4JUR - chains I and P of the 4 polymer chains in the assembly; structure by X-ray diffraction, 2.50 A resolution.

Chain I (and P):
Protein: Uncharacterized protein
Source organism: Enterobacter cloacae subsp. cloacae
Notes: chain P of this document is another copy of the same molecule, construct and numbering; everything in this record applies to it too
Reference sequence: D5C6F7 (D5C6F7_ENTCC); numbering as in UniProt (aligned over 19-117)
Chain sequence (105 residues; each row starts with the number of its first residue):
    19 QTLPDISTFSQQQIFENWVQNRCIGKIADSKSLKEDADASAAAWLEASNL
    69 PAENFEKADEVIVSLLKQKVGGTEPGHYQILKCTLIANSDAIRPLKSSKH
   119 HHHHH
Unresolved in the structure: 19, 117-123
Cystine bridges: C41-C101
Differences from the reference sequence: expression tag (118-123)

How chain I and chain P interact:
Contacting residue pairs (55; chain I residue first):
  T20(I) with L83(P); Q86(P)
  L21(I) with V88(P), hydrophobic; K100(P); I104(P), hydrophobic
  P22(I) with L103(P); N106(P); S107(P)
  I24(I) with L99(P), hydrophobic
  F27(I) with L103(P), hydrophobic; N106(P)
  N35(I) with T102(P)
  Q38(I) with Q38(P)
  N39(I) with I98(P); T102(P)
  I42(I) with I42(P), hydrophobic; I98(P), hydrophobic
  L51(I) with I45(P), hydrophobic; I98(P), hydrophobic
  D54(I) with Y96(P), hydrogen bond (side chain-backbone); Q97(P), hydrogen bond (side chain-backbone); I98(P), hydrogen bond (side chain-backbone)
  A55(I) with I98(P), hydrophobic
  A57(I) with E92(P); Y96(P)
  S58(I) with Y96(P); I98(P); L99(P), hydrogen bond (side chain-backbone)
  W62(I) with L99(P), hydrophobic; T102(P)
  V88(I) with L21(P), hydrophobic
  H95(I) with D54(P)
  Y96(I) with D54(P), hydrogen bond (backbone-side chain); A57(P); S58(P)
  Q97(I) with D54(P), hydrogen bond (backbone-side chain)
  I98(I) with N39(P); I42(P), hydrophobic; L51(P); D54(P), hydrogen bond (backbone-side chain); A55(P), hydrophobic; S58(P)
  L99(I) with N39(P); S58(P), hydrogen bond (backbone-side chain); W62(P)
  T102(I) with N35(P); N39(P), hydrogen bond; W62(P)
  L103(I) with L21(P); P22(P); F27(P), hydrophobic; W62(P), hydrophobic
  I104(I) with L21(P), hydrophobic
  N106(I) with P22(P); F27(P)
Interface residues without a listed pair, chain I (30 interface residues in all): A61, L83, Q86, K100, S107
Interface residues without a listed pair, chain P (32 interface residues in all): T20, I24, A61, H95

Summary:
The interface between chain I and chain P involves 30 residues on one side and 32 on the other, with 9
hydrogen bonds. Polar contacts include D54(I)-Y96(P), D54(I)-Q97(P) and D54(I)-I98(P).
Chain I and chain P are both Uncharacterized protein (Enterobacter cloacae subsp. cloacae); the structure,
Crystal structure of the effector Tae4 from Salmonella typhimurium in complex with the immunity Tai4 from ...,
was determined by X-ray diffraction.
